PDB entry 6U8K | X-ray diffraction, 2.75 A resolution | chains A and H of the 3 polymer chains in the assembly

[Chain A]
Molecule: JIIIabc RNA
Sequence (68 nucleotides; row label = number of the first residue in the row; note: 38 numbers in that range are skipped by the numbering (no residue carries them; nothing is unmodelled there)):
   143 GGGUCUCGCG GAACCGGUGA GUACACCGGA AU
   177 CCAG
   198 GAAA
   219 CUGG
   225 AUUUGGGCGU GCCCCCGCGA GACC

[Chain H]
Protein: Heavy chain of Fab HCV3
Organism: Homo sapiens
Notes: antibody fragment or engineered binder
Sequence (232 residues; row label = number of the first residue in the row):
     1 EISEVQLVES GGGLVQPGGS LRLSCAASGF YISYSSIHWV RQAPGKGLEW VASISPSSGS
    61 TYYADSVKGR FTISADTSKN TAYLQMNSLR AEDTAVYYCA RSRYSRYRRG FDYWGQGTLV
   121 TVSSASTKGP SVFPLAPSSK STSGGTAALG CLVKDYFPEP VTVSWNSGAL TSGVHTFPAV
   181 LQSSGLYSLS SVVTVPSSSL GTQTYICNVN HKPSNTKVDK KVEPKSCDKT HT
Not modelled in the structure: 1-3, 226-232
Disulfide bonds: Cys25-Cys99, Cys151-Cys207

[Interface between chain A and chain H]
Pairs across the interface (28; chain A residue first):
  G159(A) with Tyr107(H), phosphate contact; Arg109(H), salt bridge to the phosphate
  U160(A) with Arg106(H), hydrogen bond to the base; Arg109(H), salt bridge to the phosphate
  G161(A) with Arg106(H), hydrogen bond to the base
  A162(A) with Arg106(H), base contact
  G163(A) with Tyr31(H), sugar contact; Tyr34(H), stacking on the base; Arg103(H), hydrogen bond to the base
  U164(A) with Tyr34(H), hydrogen bond to the sugar
  C232(A) with Tyr34(H), sugar contact; Ser57(H), hydrogen bond to the sugar; Ser58(H), hydrogen bond to the sugar; Arg103(H), salt bridge to the phosphate; Ser105(H), base contact
  G233(A) with Ser35(H), phosphate contact; Ser36(H), hydrogen bond to the phosphate; Ser55(H), sugar contact; Tyr62(H), sugar contact; Ser102(H), hydrogen bond to the base; Arg103(H), phosphate contact; Tyr104(H), hydrogen bond to the phosphate; Ser105(H), hydrogen bond to the phosphate
  U234(A) with Ser58(H), hydrogen bond to the phosphate; Ser60(H), hydrogen bond to the phosphate; Tyr62(H), hydrogen bond to the phosphate; Tyr104(H), base contact; Ser105(H), hydrogen bond to the base
Interface residues without a listed pair, chain A (11 interface residues in all): G158, G235
Interface residues without a listed pair, chain H (20 interface residues in all): Ser33, His38, Arg108, Gly110
Interface features reported in the paper:
  - epitope / paratope residues, chain A: G163(A), G233(A)
  - interface residues, chain A: G233(A)

[In short]
The interface between chain A and chain H involves 11 residues on one side and 20 on the other, with 14
hydrogen bonds, 3 salt bridges and 1 aromatic stacking contact. Polar pairs include U160(A)-Arg106(H),
G161(A)-Arg106(H) and G163(A)-Arg103(H). The paper reports epitope/paratope residues G163(A) and G233(A); the
interface residue G233(A).
Here chain A is JIIIabc RNA and chain H is Heavy chain of Fab HCV3 (Homo sapiens). Entry 6U8K (Crystal
structure of hepatitis C virus IRES junction IIIabc in complex with Fab HCV3) was determined by X-ray
diffraction together with 6U8D from the same study.
